PDB entry 9MIA | electron microscopy, 2.80 A resolution | chains A and C of the 18 polymer chains in the assembly

[Chain A (and C)]
Name: GT1.1 v4.1 SOSIP gp120
From: Human immunodeficiency virus 1
Notes: chain C of this document is another copy of the same molecule, construct and numbering; everything in this record applies to it too
Sequence (509 residues; each row starts with the number of its first residue; note: 11 numbers in that range are skipped by the numbering (no residue carries them; nothing is unmodelled there); numbers below 1 keep their minus sign (Met-4 is residue -4)):
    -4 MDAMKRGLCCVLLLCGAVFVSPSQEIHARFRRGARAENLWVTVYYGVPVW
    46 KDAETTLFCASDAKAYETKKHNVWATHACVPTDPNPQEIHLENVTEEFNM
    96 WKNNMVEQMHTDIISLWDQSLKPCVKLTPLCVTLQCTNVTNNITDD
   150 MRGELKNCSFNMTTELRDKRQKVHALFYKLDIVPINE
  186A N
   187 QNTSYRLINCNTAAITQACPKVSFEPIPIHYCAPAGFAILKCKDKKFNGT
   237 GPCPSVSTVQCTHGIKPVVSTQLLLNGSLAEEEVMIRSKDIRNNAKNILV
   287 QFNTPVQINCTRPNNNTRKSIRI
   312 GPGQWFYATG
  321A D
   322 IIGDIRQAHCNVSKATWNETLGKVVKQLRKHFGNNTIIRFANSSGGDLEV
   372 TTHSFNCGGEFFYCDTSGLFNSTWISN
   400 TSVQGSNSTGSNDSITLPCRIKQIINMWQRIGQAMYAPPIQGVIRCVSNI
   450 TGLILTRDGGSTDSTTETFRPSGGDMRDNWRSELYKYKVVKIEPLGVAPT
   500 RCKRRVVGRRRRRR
Not modelled in the structure: -4 to 32, 58-65, 400-411, 505-513
Disulfide bonds: Cys54-Cys74, Cys119-Cys205, Cys126-Cys196, Cys131-Cys157, Cys218-Cys247, Cys228-Cys239, Cys296-Cys331, Cys378-Cys445, Cys385-Cys418
Glycans and other covalent adducts: N-acetylglucosamine (NAG) linked to Asn88, Asn133, Asn156, Asn160, Asn234, Asn262, Asn295, Asn301, Asn332, Asn339, Asn363, Asn392, Asn448

[How chain A and chain C interact]
Pairs across the interface (19):
  Thr123(A) with Arg166(C); Pro313(C)
  Pro124(A) with Arg166(C)
  Cys126(A) with Glu164(C); Leu165(C); Arg166(C), hydrogen bond (backbone-backbone)
  Val127(A) with Arg166(C); Asp167(C)
  Thr128(A) with Asp167(C), hydrogen bond; Lys168(C)
  Ile184(A) with Leu165(C), hydrophobic
  Cys196(A) with Glu164(C); Pro313(C)
  Asn197(A) with Glu164(C); Arg308(C), hydrogen bond (backbone-side chain); Pro313(C)
  Thr198(A) with Pro313(C), hydrogen bond (backbone-backbone); Gly314(C)
  Ala199(A) with Pro313(C), hydrogen bond (backbone-backbone)
Also at the interface, not in a pair above, chain A (13 interface residues in all): Arg192, Asn195, Ala200
Also at the interface, not in a pair above, chain C (9 interface residues in all): Gly312

[Overview]
13 residues of chain A face 9 of chain C across their interface, with 5 hydrogen bonds. Polar contacts include
Thr128(A)-Asp167(C), Asn197(A)-Arg308(C) and Cys126(A)-Arg166(C). Covalently linked N-acetylglucosamine: at
Asn88(A), Asn133(A), Asn156(A), Asn160(A), Asn234(A) and Asn262(A) and 7 more.
Chain A and chain C are both GT1.1 v4.1 SOSIP gp120 (Human immunodeficiency virus 1); the structure, 206-3G08
Fab in complex with HIV-1 GT1.1 v4.1 SOSIP Env trimer and RM20A3 Fab, was determined by electron microscopy
together with 9MIB, 9MIC, 9MID, 9MIF, 9MIH, 9MII and 4 further entries from the same study.
